PDB entry 5LNU | X-ray diffraction, 1.73 A resolution | chains C and D of the 4 polymer chains in the assembly

# Chain C (and D)
Name: Pyridoxal 5'-phosphate synthase subunit PDX1.3
Organism: Arabidopsis thaliana
Notes: EC 4.3.3.6; fragment: PLP synthase subunit Pdx1.3; chain D of this document is another copy of the same molecule, construct and numbering; everything in this record applies to it too
Reference sequence: Q8L940 (PDX13_ARATH); residues 2-310 here correspond to UniProt positions 1-309 (UniProt number = residue number - 1)
Amino-acid sequence (316 residues; each row starts with the number of its first residue):
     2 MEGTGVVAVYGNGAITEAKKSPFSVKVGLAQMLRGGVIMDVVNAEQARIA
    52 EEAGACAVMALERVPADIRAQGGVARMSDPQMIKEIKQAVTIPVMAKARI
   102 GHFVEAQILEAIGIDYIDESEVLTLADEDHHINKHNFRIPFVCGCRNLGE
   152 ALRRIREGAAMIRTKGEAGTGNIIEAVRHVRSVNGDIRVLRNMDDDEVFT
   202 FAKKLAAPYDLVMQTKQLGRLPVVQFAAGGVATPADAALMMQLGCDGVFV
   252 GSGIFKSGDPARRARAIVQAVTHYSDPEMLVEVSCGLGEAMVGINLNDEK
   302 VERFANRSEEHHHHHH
Not modelled in the structure: 2-21, 298-317 (chain D: 2-22, 298-317)
Glycans and other covalent adducts: (4S)-4-azanyl-5-oxidanyl-pent-1-en-3-one (KIK) linked to K98, K166
Differences from the reference sequence: expression tag (311-317)
Small-molecule neighbours: (4S)-4-azanyl-5-oxidanyl-pent-1-en-3-one (KIK): D41, L62, P66, D119, S121, V123, R164, A169, A229, F250
Curated features (UniProtKB/Swiss-Prot):
  - active site: K98 (Schiff-base intermediate with D-ribose 5-phosphate)
  - binding site (D-ribose 5-phosphate): D41, G170, G231, G252, S253
  - binding site (D-glyceraldehyde 3-phosphate): R182
  - modified residue: M2 (N-acetylmethionine)
What the authors report for this chain:
  - binding site for (4S)-4-azanyl-5-oxidanyl-pent-1-en-3-one: K98, K166
  - catalytic residues: K98, K166

# How chain C and chain D interact
Pairs across the interface - 54 pairs, chain C then chain D:
  T171(C) - V75(D)
  G172(C) - V75(D)
  G172(C) - R77(D)  hydrogen bond (backbone-side chain)
  N173(C) - V75(D)
  N173(C) - T125(D)
  N173(C) - L126(D)
  I174(C) - R100(D)
  I174(C) - A127(D)  hydrophobic
  I175(C) - L126(D)
  I175(C) - A127(D)
  I175(C) - E129(D)
  V178(C) - A127(D)
  V178(C) - D128(D)
  R179(C) - E129(D)  salt bridge
  R182(C) - F104(D)
  R182(C) - D128(D)  salt bridge
  R182(C) - H131(D)
  A233(C) - R77(D)
  T234(C) - R77(D)
  A236(C) - H103(D)
  A236(C) - V105(D)
  A236(C) - E106(D)
  A236(C) - I109(D)  hydrophobic
  D237(C) - R100(D)  salt bridge
  D237(C) - H103(D)  salt bridge
  A239(C) - V105(D)  hydrophobic
  L240(C) - H103(D)
  L240(C) - F104(D)  hydrophobic
  L240(C) - V105(D)  hydrophobic
  Q243(C) - F104(D)
  Q243(C) - V105(D)
  Q243(C) - Q108(D)  hydrogen bond
  L244(C) - F104(D)  hydrophobic
  P278(C) - Q108(D)
  P278(C) - A112(D)  hydrophobic
  E279(C) - A112(D)
  L281(C) - V105(D)  hydrophobic
  L281(C) - I109(D)  hydrophobic
  V282(C) - I109(D)
  V282(C) - A112(D)  hydrophobic
  S285(C) - D80(D)
  S285(C) - P81(D)
  C286(C) - D80(D)
  C286(C) - Q82(D)
  C286(C) - K85(D)  hydrogen bond
  G287(C) - D80(D)  hydrogen bond (backbone-side chain)
  G287(C) - Q82(D)
  L288(C) - D80(D)  hydrogen bond (backbone-side chain)
  A291(C) - R77(D)
  M292(C) - R77(D)  hydrogen bond (backbone-side chain)
  V293(C) - G74(D)
  V293(C) - V75(D)  hydrogen bond (backbone-backbone)
  G294(C) - G74(D)
  I295(C) - V75(D)
Other interface residues (no listed pair), chain C (31 interface residues in all): G289, N296
Other interface residues (no listed pair), chain D (24 interface residues in all): G102, I113, D130

# In short
Chain C and chain D form an interface of 31 and 24 residues respectively, with 7 hydrogen bonds and 4 salt
bridges. Polar pairs include R179(C)-E129(D), R182(C)-D128(D) and D237(C)-R100(D). Covalently linked
(4S)-4-azanyl-5-oxidanyl-pent-1-en-3-one: at K166(C). From the paper: catalytic residues K98(C) and K166(C); a
binding site for (4S)-4-azanyl-5-oxidanyl-pent-1-en-3-one at K98(C) and K166(C).
Chain C and chain D are both Pyridoxal 5'-phosphate synthase subunit PDX1.3 (Arabidopsis thaliana); the
structure, Crystal structure of Arabidopsis thaliana Pdx1-I320 complex, was determined by X-ray diffraction
together with 5LNS, 5LNT, 5LNV and 5LNW from the same study.
